PDB entry 8G05 | electron microscopy, 3.00 A resolution | chains A and B of the 5 polymer chains in the assembly

# Chain A
Name: Guanine nucleotide-binding protein G(i) subunit alpha-1
From: Homo sapiens
Reference sequence: P63096 (GNAI1_HUMAN); residue numbers follow UniProt; this construct covers 1-354
Sequence (354 residues; each row starts with the number of its first residue):
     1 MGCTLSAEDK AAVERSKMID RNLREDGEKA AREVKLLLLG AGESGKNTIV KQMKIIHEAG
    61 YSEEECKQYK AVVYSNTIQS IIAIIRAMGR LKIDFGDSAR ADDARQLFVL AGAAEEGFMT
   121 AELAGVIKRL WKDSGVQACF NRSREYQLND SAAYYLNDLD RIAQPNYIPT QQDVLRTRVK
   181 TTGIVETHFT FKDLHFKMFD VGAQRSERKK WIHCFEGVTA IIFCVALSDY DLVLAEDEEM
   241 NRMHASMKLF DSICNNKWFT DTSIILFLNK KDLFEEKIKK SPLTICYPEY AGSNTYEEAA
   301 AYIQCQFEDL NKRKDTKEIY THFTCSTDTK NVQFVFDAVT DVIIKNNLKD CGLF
Disordered / not traced: 1-3, 55-181
Sequence notes: engineered mutation Asn47 (Ser in P63096), Ala203 (Gly in P63096), Ala245 (Glu in P63096), Ser326 (Ala in P63096)
Curated features (UniProtKB/Swiss-Prot):
  - region: Lys35 to Lys46, Thr48 (G1 motif), Asp173 to Thr181 (G2 motif), Phe196 to Gly202, Gln204, Arg205 (G3 motif), Ile265 to Asp272 (G4 motif), Thr324, Cys325, Thr327 to Thr329 (G5 motif)
  - binding site (GTP): Glu43 to Lys46, Thr48, Ser151, Leu175 to Thr181, Asp200 to Gly202, Gln204, Asn269 to Asp272
  - binding site (Mg(2+)): Thr181
  - modified residue: Arg178 (ADP-ribosylarginine), Gln204 (Deamidated glutamine), Cys351 (ADP-ribosylcysteine)
  - lipidation: Gly2 (N-myristoyl glycine), Cys3 (S-palmitoyl cysteine)

# Chain B
Name: Guanine nucleotide-binding protein G(I)/G(S)/G(T) subunit beta-1
From: Homo sapiens
Reference sequence: P62873 (GBB1_HUMAN); residue numbers follow UniProt; this construct covers 2-340
Sequence (376 residues; each row starts with the number of its first residue; numbers below 1 keep their minus sign (Met-9 is residue -9)):
    -9 MHHHHHHGSS GSELDQLRQE AEQLKNQIRD ARKACADATL SQITNNIDPV GRIQMRTRRT
    51 LRGHLAKIYA MHWGTDSRLL VSASQDGKLI IWDSYTTNKV HAIPLRSSWV MTCAYAPSGN
   111 YVACGGLDNI CSIYNLKTRE GNVRVSRELA GHTGYLSCCR FLDDNQIVTS SGDTTCALWD
   171 IETGQQTTTF TGHTGDVMSL SLAPDTRLFV SGACDASAKL WDVREGMCRQ TFTGHESDIN
   231 AICFFPNGNA FATGSDDATC RLFDLRADQE LMTYSHDNII CGITSVSFSK SGRLLLAGYD
   291 DFNCNVWDAL KADRAGVLAG HDNRVSCLGV TDDGMAVATG SWDSFLKIWN GSSGGGGSGG
   351 GGSSGVSGWR LFKKIS
Disordered / not traced: -9 to 1, 344-366
Sequence notes: initiating methionine (-9); expression tag (-8 to 1, 341-366)
Curated features (UniProtKB/Swiss-Prot):
  - modified residue: Ser2 (N-acetylserine), His266 (Phosphohistidine)

# Chain A / chain B interface
Contacting residue pairs - 47 pairs, chain A then chain B:
  Ala12(A) with Asn88(B)
  Val13(A) with Asn88(B)
  Arg15(A) with Val90(B), hydrogen bond (side chain-backbone); His91(B), hydrogen bond
  Ser16(A) with Asn88(B); Lys89(B), hydrogen bond (side chain-backbone)
  Ile19(A) with Lys89(B); Ala92(B), hydrophobic
  Asp20(A) with Lys89(B), salt bridge
  Leu23(A) with Gly53(B); Leu55(B); Lys78(B); Ile80(B), hydrophobic; Lys89(B)
  Gly27(A) with Leu55(B)
  Thr182(A) with Asn119(B), hydrogen bond (backbone-side chain); Thr143(B)
  Gly183(A) with Leu117(B); Asn119(B)
  Ile184(A) with Trp99(B); Leu117(B)
  Glu186(A) with Trp99(B), hydrogen bond
  Phe199(A) with Trp99(B), hydrophobic
  Gln204(A) with Leu117(B)
  Ser206(A) with Gly144(B); Tyr145(B); Gly162(B); Asp186(B)
  Glu207(A) with Asp186(B), hydrogen bond (backbone-side chain)
  Lys210(A) with Met101(B); Tyr145(B); Met188(B); Cys204(B); Asp228(B), salt bridge; Asn230(B), hydrogen bond; Asp246(B), salt bridge
  Trp211(A) with Leu117(B), hydrophobic; Tyr145(B)
  His213(A) with Lys57(B); Tyr59(B), hydrogen bond
  Cys214(A) with Tyr59(B); Gln75(B), hydrogen bond; Trp99(B)
  Phe215(A) with Trp99(B), hydrophobic; Leu117(B), hydrophobic
  Glu216(A) with Lys57(B), salt bridge
  Trp258(A) with Arg314(B)
Interface residues without a listed pair, chain A (24 interface residues in all): Asp26
Interface residues without a listed pair, chain B (30 interface residues in all): Thr87, His142, Trp332

# Summary
24 residues of chain A face 30 of chain B across their interface; the contacts include 9 hydrogen bonds and 4
salt bridges. Polar contacts include Asp20(A)-Lys89(B), Lys210(A)-Asp228(B) and Lys210(A)-Asp246(B). Curated
annotation (UniProt) lists 21 GTP-binding residues and Mg2+-binding residue Thr181(A) on chain A.
Here chain A is Guanine nucleotide-binding protein G(i) subunit alpha-1 and chain B is Guanine
nucleotide-binding protein G(I)/G(S)/G(T) subunit beta-1, both from Homo sapiens. Entry 8G05 (Cryo-EM
structure of an orphan GPCR-Gi protein signaling complex) was determined by electron microscopy.
